Entry 1E79 (X-ray diffraction, 2.40 A resolution); this record covers chains G and I of the 9 polymer chains in the assembly.

# Chain G
Molecule: ATP synthase gamma chain
Source organism: Bos taurus
Notes: EC 3.6.1.34
Reference sequence: P05631 (ATPG_BOVIN); residues 1-272 here correspond to UniProt positions 26-297 (UniProt number = residue number + 25)
Chain sequence (272 residues; row label = number of the first residue in the row):
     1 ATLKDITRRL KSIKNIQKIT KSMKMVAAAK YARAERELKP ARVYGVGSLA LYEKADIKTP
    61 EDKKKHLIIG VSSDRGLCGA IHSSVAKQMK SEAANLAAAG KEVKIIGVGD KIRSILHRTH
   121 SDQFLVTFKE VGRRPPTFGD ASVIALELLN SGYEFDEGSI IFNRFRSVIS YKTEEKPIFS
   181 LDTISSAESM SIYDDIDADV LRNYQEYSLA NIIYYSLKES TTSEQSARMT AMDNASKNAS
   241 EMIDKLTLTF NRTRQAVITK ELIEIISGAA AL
Not modelled in the structure: 62-66, 97-100
Curated features (UniProtKB/Swiss-Prot):
  - modified residue: K14 (N6-acetyllysine), K24 (N6-succinyllysine), K30 (N6-acetyllysine), K90 (N6-acetyllysine), S121 (Phosphoserine), K129 (N6-acetyllysine), K172 (N6-acetyllysine), K245 (N6-succinyllysine)

# Chain I
Molecule: ATP synthase epsilon chain
Source organism: Bos taurus
Notes: EC 3.6.1.34
Reference sequence: P05632 (ATPE_BOVIN); residue numbers follow UniProt; this construct covers 1-50
Chain sequence (50 residues; row label = number of the first residue in the row):
     1 VAYWRQAGLS YIRYSQICAK AVRDALKTEF KANAMKTSGS TIKIVKVKKE
Not modelled in the structure: 48-50

# Interface between chain G and chain I
Contacting residue pairs - 38 pairs, chain G then chain I:
  R33(G) with K36(I)
  V126(G) with V45(I)
  T127(G) with K43(I); I44(I); V45(I), hydrogen bond (backbone-backbone)
  F128(G) with I42(I), hydrophobic; K43(I); I44(I), hydrophobic
  K129(G) with I42(I); K43(I), hydrogen bond (backbone-backbone)
  E130(G) with T41(I); I42(I)
  V131(G) with I42(I), hydrophobic
  R134(G) with T41(I)
  T137(G) with T37(I); S38(I); G39(I), hydrogen bond (side chain-backbone)
  D140(G) with S40(I); T41(I), hydrogen bond (side chain-backbone); I42(I), hydrogen bond (side chain-backbone)
  S142(G) with I12(I); Q16(I)
  V143(G) with I42(I), hydrophobic; I44(I), hydrophobic
  L146(G) with S10(I); Q16(I)
  E147(G) with I44(I)
  R202(G) with R5(I), hydrogen bond (backbone-side chain)
  N203(G) with W4(I); R5(I), hydrogen bond; Y11(I)
  E206(G) with R5(I), salt bridge; S10(I); Y11(I), hydrogen bond (side chain-backbone); I12(I)
  Y207(G) with I12(I), hydrophobic; S15(I)
  A210(G) with I12(I), hydrophobic
Also at the interface, not in a pair above, chain G (21 interface residues in all): G139, I144
Also at the interface, not in a pair above, chain I (18 interface residues in all): K46

# Summary
The interface between chain G and chain I involves 21 residues on one side and 18 on the other; the contacts
include 8 hydrogen bonds and 1 salt bridge. Polar contacts include E206(G)-R5(I), T137(G)-G39(I) and
D140(G)-T41(I).
Here chain G is ATP synthase gamma chain and chain I is ATP synthase epsilon chain, both from Bos taurus.
Entry 1E79 (Bovine F1-ATPase inhibited by DCCD (dicyclohexylcarbodiimide)) was determined by X-ray
diffraction.
